Entry 9CPC (electron microscopy, 3.65 A resolution); this record covers chains 3T and 3U of the 377 polymer chains in the assembly.

== Chain 3T (and 3U) ==
Name: Tektin
Organism: Sus scrofa
Notes: chain 3U of this document is another copy of the same molecule, construct and numbering; everything in this record applies to it too
Reference sequence: A0A4X1SYW5 (A0A4X1SYW5_PIG); residue numbers follow UniProt; this construct covers 1-447
Amino-acid sequence (447 residues; row label = number of the first residue in the row):
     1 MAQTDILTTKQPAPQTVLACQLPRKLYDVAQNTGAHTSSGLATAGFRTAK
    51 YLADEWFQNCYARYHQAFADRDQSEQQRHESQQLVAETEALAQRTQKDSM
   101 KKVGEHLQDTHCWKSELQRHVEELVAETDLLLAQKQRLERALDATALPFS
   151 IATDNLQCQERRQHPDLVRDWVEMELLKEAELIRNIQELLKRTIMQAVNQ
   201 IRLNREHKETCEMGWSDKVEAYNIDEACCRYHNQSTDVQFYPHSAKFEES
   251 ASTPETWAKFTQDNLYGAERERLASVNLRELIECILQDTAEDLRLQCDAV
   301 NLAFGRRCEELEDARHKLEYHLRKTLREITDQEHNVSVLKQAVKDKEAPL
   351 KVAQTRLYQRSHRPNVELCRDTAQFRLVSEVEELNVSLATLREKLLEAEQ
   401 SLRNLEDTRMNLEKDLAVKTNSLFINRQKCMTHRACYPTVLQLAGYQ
Not modelled in the structure: 1-49 (chain 3U: 1-48)

== Chain 3T / chain 3U interface ==
Contacting residue pairs (126; chain 3T residue first):
  Glu-160(3T) / Lys-50(3U)  salt bridge
  His-164(3T) / Ala-49(3U)
  His-164(3T) / Tyr-51(3U)  hydrogen bond
  Pro-165(3T) / Asn-59(3U)
  Asp-166(3T) / Trp-56(3U)
  Leu-167(3T) / Ala-49(3U)
  Leu-167(3T) / Lys-50(3U)
  Leu-167(3T) / Tyr-51(3U)  hydrogen bond (backbone-backbone)
  Val-168(3T) / Tyr-51(3U)
  Val-168(3T) / Leu-52(3U)
  Val-168(3T) / Trp-56(3U)
  Arg-169(3T) / Tyr-51(3U)  hydrogen bond (backbone-backbone)
  Arg-169(3T) / Leu-52(3U)
  Arg-307(3T) / Trp-56(3U)
  Glu-310(3T) / Trp-56(3U)
  Glu-310(3T) / Phe-57(3U)
  Leu-311(3T) / Trp-56(3U)  hydrophobic
  Ala-314(3T) / Trp-56(3U)  hydrophobic
  Ala-314(3T) / Tyr-64(3U)
  Lys-317(3T) / Tyr-64(3U)
  Leu-318(3T) / Tyr-64(3U)  hydrophobic
  His-321(3T) / Tyr-64(3U)
  His-321(3T) / Ala-67(3U)
  Thr-325(3T) / Arg-71(3U)  hydrogen bond
  Glu-328(3T) / Arg-71(3U)
  Glu-328(3T) / Ser-74(3U)  hydrogen bond
  Glu-328(3T) / Glu-75(3U)
  Glu-328(3T) / Arg-78(3U)  salt bridge
  Ile-329(3T) / Arg-71(3U)
  Asp-331(3T) / Arg-78(3U)
  Gln-332(3T) / Gln-77(3U)  hydrogen bond
  Asn-335(3T) / Gln-77(3U)  hydrogen bond
  Asn-335(3T) / Arg-78(3U)
  Asn-335(3T) / Ser-81(3U)  hydrogen bond
  Leu-339(3T) / Ser-81(3U)
  Leu-339(3T) / Val-85(3U)  hydrophobic
  Asp-345(3T) / Glu-89(3U)
  Lys-346(3T) / Thr-88(3U)  hydrogen bond (side chain-backbone)
  Lys-346(3T) / Glu-89(3U)  salt bridge
  Lys-346(3T) / Ala-92(3U)
  Glu-347(3T) / Phe-240(3U)
  Pro-349(3T) / Asn-233(3U)
  Lys-351(3T) / Val-238(3U)
  Lys-351(3T) / Gln-239(3U)
  Lys-351(3T) / Phe-240(3U)
  Val-352(3T) / His-232(3U)
  Val-352(3T) / Asn-233(3U)
  Val-352(3T) / Val-238(3U)
  Gln-354(3T) / Tyr-241(3U)
  Gln-354(3T) / His-243(3U)  hydrogen bond
  Gln-354(3T) / Phe-247(3U)
  Thr-355(3T) / Tyr-231(3U)
  Thr-355(3T) / Asp-237(3U)
  Thr-355(3T) / Val-238(3U)
  Thr-355(3T) / Gln-239(3U)  hydrogen bond (side chain-backbone)
  Thr-355(3T) / Tyr-241(3U)
  Arg-356(3T) / Cys-228(3U)  hydrogen bond (side chain-backbone)
  Arg-356(3T) / Cys-229(3U)
  Arg-356(3T) / Tyr-231(3U)  hydrogen bond (side chain-backbone)
  Leu-357(3T) / Phe-247(3U)  hydrophobic
  Tyr-358(3T) / Tyr-241(3U)  hydrophobic
  Tyr-358(3T) / Phe-247(3U)  hydrophobic
  Gln-359(3T) / Ile-224(3U)
  Gln-359(3T) / Cys-228(3U)
  Arg-360(3T) / Asp-225(3U)  salt bridge
  Arg-360(3T) / Cys-228(3U)
  Ser-361(3T) / Lys-246(3U)
  Ser-361(3T) / Phe-247(3U)
  His-362(3T) / Ile-224(3U)
  Arg-363(3T) / His-106(3U)
  Arg-363(3T) / Ile-224(3U)
  Pro-364(3T) / Asp-217(3U)
  Pro-364(3T) / Glu-220(3U)
  Asn-365(3T) / Asp-217(3U)
  Val-366(3T) / Asp-217(3U)
  Val-366(3T) / Trp-257(3U)
  Glu-367(3T) / Asp-217(3U)
  Glu-367(3T) / Lys-218(3U)  salt bridge
  Glu-367(3T) / Ala-221(3U)
  Glu-367(3T) / Trp-257(3U)
  Leu-368(3T) / Glu-249(3U)
  Leu-368(3T) / Ser-250(3U)
  Leu-368(3T) / Ala-251(3U)  hydrogen bond (backbone-backbone)
  Cys-369(3T) / Glu-249(3U)
  Cys-369(3T) / Ser-250(3U)  hydrogen bond (backbone-side chain)
  Cys-369(3T) / Ala-251(3U)  hydrogen bond (backbone-backbone)
  Cys-369(3T) / Ser-252(3U)  hydrogen bond
  Cys-369(3T) / Thr-253(3U)  hydrogen bond (side chain-backbone)
  Cys-369(3T) / Trp-257(3U)  hydrophobic
  Arg-370(3T) / Ser-250(3U)  hydrogen bond
  Arg-370(3T) / Ser-252(3U)
  Arg-370(3T) / Pro-254(3U)
  Asp-371(3T) / His-106(3U)  salt bridge
  Thr-372(3T) / Lys-102(3U)
  Ala-373(3T) / Val-103(3U)  hydrophobic
  Gln-374(3T) / Glu-249(3U)
  Arg-376(3T) / Thr-95(3U)
  Arg-376(3T) / Asp-98(3U)  salt bridge
  Arg-376(3T) / Lys-102(3U)
  Glu-380(3T) / Thr-95(3U)
  Glu-380(3T) / Ser-99(3U)
  Val-381(3T) / His-243(3U)
  Glu-383(3T) / Leu-91(3U)
  Glu-383(3T) / Thr-95(3U)  hydrogen bond
  Ser-387(3T) / Thr-88(3U)
  Leu-391(3T) / Leu-84(3U)  hydrophobic
  Lys-394(3T) / Gln-77(3U)
  Lys-394(3T) / Glu-80(3U)  salt bridge
  Lys-394(3T) / Ser-81(3U)
  Lys-394(3T) / Leu-84(3U)
  Glu-397(3T) / Gln-73(3U)  hydrogen bond
  Glu-397(3T) / Gln-77(3U)
  Ala-398(3T) / Gln-77(3U)
  Ser-401(3T) / Gln-73(3U)
  Ser-401(3T) / Ser-74(3U)
  Asn-404(3T) / Asp-70(3U)  hydrogen bond
  Leu-405(3T) / Asp-70(3U)  hydrogen bond (backbone-side chain)
  Leu-405(3T) / Arg-71(3U)
  Leu-405(3T) / Ser-74(3U)
  Thr-408(3T) / Asp-70(3U)  hydrogen bond
  Thr-408(3T) / Arg-71(3U)
  Asn-411(3T) / Arg-63(3U)  hydrogen bond (backbone-side chain)
  Leu-412(3T) / Arg-63(3U)
  Asp-415(3T) / Arg-63(3U)  salt bridge
  Lys-419(3T) / Trp-56(3U)
  Lys-419(3T) / Cys-60(3U)
Interface residues without a listed pair, chain 3T (71 interface residues in all): Asp-313, Lys-324, Ala-342, Ala-348, Leu-377, Thr-390
Interface residues without a listed pair, chain 3U (66 interface residues in all): Ala-53, Gln-66, Phe-68, Met-100, Gly-214, Pro-242, Glu-248, Phe-260

== Summary ==
71 residues of chain 3T and 66 residues of chain 3U are in contact, with 25 hydrogen bonds and 9 salt bridges.
Polar pairs include Glu-160(3T)/Lys-50(3U), Glu-328(3T)/Arg-78(3U) and Lys-346(3T)/Glu-89(3U).
Both chains are Tektin (Sus scrofa). Entry 9CPC (Atomic model of porcine brain ventricles cilia doublet
microtubule (48-nm periodicity)) was determined by electron microscopy (same publication as 9CPB).
